5SB7 - chains D and E of the 6 polymer chains in the assembly; structure by X-ray diffraction, 2.10 A resolution.

# Chain D
Protein: Tubulin beta-2B chain
Source organism: Bos taurus
Reference sequence: Q6B856 (TBB2B_BOVIN); the author numbering skips numbers that UniProt does not, so the offset changes along the chain: 1-42 = UniProt 1-42; 45-360 = UniProt 43-358; 369-455 = UniProt 359-445
Amino-acid sequence (445 residues; numbered 1 to 455; 10 numbers in that range are skipped by the numbering (no residue carries them; nothing is unmodelled there); the number before each row is that of its first residue):
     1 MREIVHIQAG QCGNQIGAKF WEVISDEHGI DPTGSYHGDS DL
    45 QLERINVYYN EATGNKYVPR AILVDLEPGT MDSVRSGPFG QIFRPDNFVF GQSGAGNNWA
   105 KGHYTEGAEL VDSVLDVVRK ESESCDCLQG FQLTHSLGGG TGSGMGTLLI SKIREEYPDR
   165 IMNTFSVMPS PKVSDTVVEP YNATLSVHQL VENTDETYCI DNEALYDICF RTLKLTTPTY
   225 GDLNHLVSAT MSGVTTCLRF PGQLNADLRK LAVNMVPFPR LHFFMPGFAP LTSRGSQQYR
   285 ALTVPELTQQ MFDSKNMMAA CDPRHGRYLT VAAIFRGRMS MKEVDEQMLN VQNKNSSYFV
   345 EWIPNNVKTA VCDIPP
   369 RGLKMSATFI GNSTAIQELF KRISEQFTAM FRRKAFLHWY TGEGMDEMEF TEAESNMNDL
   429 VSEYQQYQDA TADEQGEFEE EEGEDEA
Unresolved in the structure: 281-285, 442-455
Metal / ion sites: Mg2+: Gln11 (together with GDP)
Ligand contacts: GDP (guanosine-5'-diphosphate): Gly10, Gln11, Cys12, Gln15, Ile16, Asp69, Ala99, Asn101, Ser140, Gly142, Gly143, Gly144, Thr145, Gly146, Val171, Pro173, Val177, Ser178, Glu183, Asn206, Leu209, Tyr224, Leu227, Asn228
Swiss-Prot annotation at these positions:
  - motif: Met1 to Ile4 (MREI motif)
  - binding site (GTP): Gln11, Glu71, Ser140, Gly144, Thr145, Gly146, Asn206, Asn228
  - binding site (Mg(2+)): Glu71
  - modified residue: Ser40 (Phosphoserine), Thr57 (Phosphothreonine), Lys60 (N6-acetyllysine), Ser174 (Phosphoserine), Thr287 (Phosphothreonine), Thr292 (Phosphothreonine), Arg320 (Omega-N-methylarginine), Glu448 (5-glutamyl polyglutamate)
  - cross-link (Glycyl lysine isopeptide (Lys-Gly)): Lys60 (interchain with G-Cter in ubiquitin), Lys326 (interchain with G-Cter in ubiquitin)

# Chain E
Protein: Stathmin-4
Source organism: Rattus norvegicus
Reference sequence: P63043 (STMN4_RAT); residues 5-145 here correspond to UniProt positions 49-189 (UniProt number = residue number + 44)
Amino-acid sequence (143 residues; row label = number of the first residue in the row):
     3 MADMEVIELN KCTSGQSFEV ILKPPSFDGV PEFNASLPRR RDPSLEEIQK KLEAAEERRK
    63 YQEAELLKHL AEKREHEREV IQKAIEENNN FIKMAKEKLA QKMESNKENR EAHLAAMLER
   123 LQEKDKHAEE VRKNKELKEE ASR
Unresolved in the structure: 3-5, 29-43, 144-145
Sequence notes: initiating methionine (3); expression tag (4)
Swiss-Prot annotation at these positions:
  - modified residue: Ser46 (Phosphoserine)

# How chain D and chain E interact
Residue-residue contacts (26; chain D residue first):
  Tyr108(D) - His129(E)  hydrogen bond
  Tyr108(D) - Ala130(E)  hydrophobic
  Tyr108(D) - Val133(E)  hydrophobic
  Tyr108(D) - Arg134(E)  hydrogen bond (backbone-side chain)
  Thr109(D) - Lys137(E)
  Ala112(D) - Arg134(E)
  Ser155(D) - Leu123(E)
  Lys156(D) - Asp127(E)  salt bridge
  Arg158(D) - Leu123(E)
  Glu159(D) - Leu120(E)
  Glu159(D) - Leu123(E)
  Glu159(D) - Gln124(E)
  Glu159(D) - Asp127(E)
  Pro162(D) - Met119(E)
  Gln193(D) - Lys126(E)  hydrogen bond
  Asn197(D) - Leu123(E)
  Asn197(D) - Lys126(E)
  Thr409(D) - Lys140(E)  hydrogen bond (backbone-side chain)
  Gly410(D) - Lys137(E)
  Glu411(D) - Val133(E)
  Glu411(D) - Lys137(E)  salt bridge
  Gly412(D) - Val133(E)
  Gly412(D) - Asn136(E)
  Gly412(D) - Lys137(E)
  Met413(D) - Val133(E)
  Glu417(D) - His129(E)  salt bridge
Also at the interface, not in a pair above, chain D (17 interface residues in all): Asp163
Also at the interface, not in a pair above, chain E (15 interface residues in all): Arg112, Leu116

# Summary
Chain D and chain E form an interface of 17 and 15 residues respectively; the contacts include 4 hydrogen
bonds and 3 salt bridges. Polar contacts include Lys156(D)-Asp127(E), Glu411(D)-Lys137(E) and
Glu417(D)-His129(E). Bound to chain D: GDP.
Here chain D is Tubulin beta-2B chain (Bos taurus) and chain E is Stathmin-4 (Rattus norvegicus). Entry 5SB7
(Tubulin-todalam-18-complex) was determined by X-ray diffraction, deposited together with 5SB3, 5SB4, 5SB5,
5SB6 and 7Z7D.
